Entry 8AA5 (electron microscopy, 2.46 A resolution); this record covers chains AP1 and M of the 10 polymer chains in the assembly.

[Chain AP1]
Protein: TnsB
From: Scytonema hofmannii
Chain sequence (596 residues; row label = number of the first residue in the row):
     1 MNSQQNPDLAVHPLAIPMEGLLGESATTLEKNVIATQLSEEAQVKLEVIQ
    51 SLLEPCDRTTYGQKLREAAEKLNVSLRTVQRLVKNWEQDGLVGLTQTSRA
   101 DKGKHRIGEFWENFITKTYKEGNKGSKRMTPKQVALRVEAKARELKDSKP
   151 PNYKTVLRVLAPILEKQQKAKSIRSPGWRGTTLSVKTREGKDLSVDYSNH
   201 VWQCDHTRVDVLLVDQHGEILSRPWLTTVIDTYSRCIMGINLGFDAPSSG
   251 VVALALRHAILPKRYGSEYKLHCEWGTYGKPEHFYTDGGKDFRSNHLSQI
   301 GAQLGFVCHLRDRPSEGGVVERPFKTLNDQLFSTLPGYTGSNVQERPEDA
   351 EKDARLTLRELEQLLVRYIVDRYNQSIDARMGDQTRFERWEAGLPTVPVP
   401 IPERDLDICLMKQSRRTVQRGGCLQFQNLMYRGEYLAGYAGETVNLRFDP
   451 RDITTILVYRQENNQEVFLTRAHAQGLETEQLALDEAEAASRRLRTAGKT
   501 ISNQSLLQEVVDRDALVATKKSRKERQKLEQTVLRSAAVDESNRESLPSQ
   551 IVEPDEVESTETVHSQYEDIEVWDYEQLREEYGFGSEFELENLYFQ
Unresolved in the structure: 1-30, 476-596
Reported in the primary citation:
  - binding site for Target_2: Arg416, Gln427, Asn428
  - binding site for LE_Target: Arg58, Arg66, Arg77, Lys84, Arg158, Arg174, Lys290
  - binding site for LE_PolyA (chain M): Thr78, Arg81, Arg99, Lys154, Arg179
  - specificity-determining residues: Arg106
  - binding site for RE_Target: Arg174, Arg223, Arg416, Gln425, Asn428
  - catalytic residues: Asp205, Asp287, Glu321
  - mutagenesis - R77A, R81A, R158A, R223A, R380A: decreased catalytic activity
  - binding site for RE_PolyA: Arg179, Arg380

[Chain M]
Molecule: LE_PolyA
Sequence (75 nucleotides; each row starts with the number of its first residue):
     1 AAAAAAAAAAAAAAATGTACAGTGACAAATTATCTGTCGTCGGTGACAGA
    51 TTAATGTCATTGTGACTATTTAATT
Unresolved in the structure: 1-14, 42-75

[How chain AP1 and chain M interact]
Pairs across the interface - 27 pairs, chain AP1 then chain M:
  Val74(AP1) - DG36(M)  phosphate contact
  Ser75(AP1) - DG36(M)  hydrogen bond to the phosphate
  Arg77(AP1) - DT37(M)  base contact
  Thr78(AP1) - DT35(M)  sugar contact
  Thr78(AP1) - DG36(M)  hydrogen bond to the phosphate
  Arg81(AP1) - DT35(M)  base contact
  Arg81(AP1) - DG36(M)  hydrogen bond to the base
  Arg81(AP1) - DT37(M)  base contact
  Gln96(AP1) - DC34(M)  sugar contact
  Arg99(AP1) - DT31(M)  hydrogen bond to the base
  Arg99(AP1) - DA32(M)  hydrogen bond to the sugar
  Arg99(AP1) - DT33(M)  phosphate contact
  Ala100(AP1) - DT33(M)  hydrogen bond to the phosphate
  Asp101(AP1) - DA32(M)  sugar contact
  Asp101(AP1) - DT33(M)  phosphate contact
  Arg106(AP1) - DA29(M)  base contact
  Arg106(AP1) - DT30(M)  hydrogen bond to the base
  Thr130(AP1) - DA21(M)  sugar contact
  Thr130(AP1) - DG22(M)  phosphate contact
  Pro131(AP1) - DG22(M)  phosphate contact
  Lys132(AP1) - DA21(M)  phosphate contact
  Lys132(AP1) - DG22(M)  hydrogen bond to the phosphate
  Tyr153(AP1) - DA21(M)  sugar contact
  Tyr153(AP1) - DG22(M)  hydrogen bond to the phosphate
  Lys154(AP1) - DG24(M)  hydrogen bond to the base
  Lys154(AP1) - DA25(M)  base contact
  Leu157(AP1) - DT23(M)  base contact
Interface residues without a listed pair, chain AP1 (19 interface residues in all): Asn73, Thr97, Arg158
Interface residues without a listed pair, chain M (15 interface residues in all): DC26

[Overview]
19 residues of chain AP1 and 15 residues of chain M are in contact; the contacts include 10 hydrogen bonds.
Polar pairs include Arg81(AP1)-DG36(M), Arg99(AP1)-DT31(M) and Arg106(AP1)-DT30(M). From the paper: catalytic
residues Asp205(AP1), Asp287(AP1) and Glu321(AP1); R77A, R81A and R158A of chain AP1, among others, reduce
catalytic activity; 5 substitutions were tested in all.
Here chain AP1 is TnsB (Scytonema hofmannii) and chain M is LE_PolyA. Entry 8AA5 (Cryo-EM structure of the
strand transfer complex of the TnsB transposase (type V-K CRISPR-associated transposon)) was determined by
electron microscopy.
